PDB entry 7MSG | X-ray diffraction, 3.50 A resolution | chains A and B of the 6 polymer chains in the assembly

== Chain A (and B) ==
Molecule: Tumor necrosis factor ligand superfamily member 14, membrane form
Source organism: Homo sapiens
Notes: chain B of this document is another copy of the same molecule, construct and numbering; everything in this record applies to it too
Reference sequence: O43557 (TNF14_HUMAN); residues 83-240 here = UniProt positions 83-240
Sequence (165 residues; numbered 76 to 240; the number before each row is that of its first residue):
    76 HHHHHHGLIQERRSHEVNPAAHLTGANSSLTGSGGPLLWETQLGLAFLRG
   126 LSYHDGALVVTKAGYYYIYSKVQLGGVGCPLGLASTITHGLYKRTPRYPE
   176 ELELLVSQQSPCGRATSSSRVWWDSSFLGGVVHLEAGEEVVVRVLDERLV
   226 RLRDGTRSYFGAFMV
Not modelled in the structure: 76-91, 156-158, 188-191
Sequence notes: expression tag (76-82); variant E214 (Lys in O43557)
Cystine bridges: C154-C187

== Interface between chain A and chain B ==
Pairs across the interface - 45 pairs, chain A then chain B:
  Y140(A) - F122(B)  hydrophobic
  Y140(A) - R124(B)
  Y142(A) - Y142(B)  hydrogen bond
  Y142(A) - F202(B)
  Y142(A) - F238(B)  hydrophobic
  T161(A) - W198(B)
  E178(A) - L120(B)
  E178(A) - D229(B)
  E178(A) - T231(B)
  E178(A) - R232(B)  salt bridge
  L179(A) - L120(B)
  L179(A) - T231(B)
  L180(A) - H97(B)
  L180(A) - T231(B)
  L180(A) - Y234(B)  hydrophobic
  V181(A) - K146(B)  hydrogen bond (backbone-side chain)
  V181(A) - T231(B)  hydrogen bond (backbone-backbone)
  V181(A) - R232(B)
  S182(A) - K146(B)  hydrogen bond
  S182(A) - Q148(B)
  S182(A) - S200(B)  hydrogen bond
  Q183(A) - Q148(B)  hydrogen bond (backbone-side chain)
  Q183(A) - W198(B)
  Q183(A) - D199(B)  hydrogen bond (backbone-backbone)
  Q183(A) - S200(B)
  Q183(A) - R232(B)  hydrogen bond
  Q184(A) - W198(B)
  Q184(A) - D199(B)
  Q184(A) - S200(B)
  S185(A) - W197(B)
  S185(A) - W198(B)  hydrogen bond (side chain-backbone)
  F202(A) - F202(B)  hydrophobic
  L203(A) - K146(B)
  L203(A) - Y234(B)
  G204(A) - F202(B)
  G204(A) - Y234(B)  hydrogen bond (backbone-side chain)
  G205(A) - Y144(B)
  V206(A) - H97(B)
  V206(A) - F122(B)  hydrophobic
  V206(A) - Y144(B)  hydrogen bond (backbone-side chain)
  V206(A) - F238(B)  hydrophobic
  F238(A) - F238(B)  hydrophobic
  V240(A) - N93(B)  hydrogen bond (backbone-side chain)
  V240(A) - R124(B)  hydrogen bond (backbone-side chain)
  V240(A) - F238(B)  hydrophobic
Other interface residues (no listed pair), chain A (19 interface residues in all): C187
Other interface residues (no listed pair), chain B (21 interface residues in all): A95, R195

== Overview ==
Chain A and chain B form an interface of 19 and 21 residues respectively; the contacts include 13 hydrogen
bonds and 1 salt bridge. Polar contacts include E178(A)-R232(B), Y142(A)-Y142(B) and V181(A)-K146(B).
Both chains are Tumor necrosis factor ligand superfamily member 14, membrane form (Homo sapiens). Entry 7MSG
(The crystal structure of LIGHT in complex with HVEM and CD160) was determined by X-ray diffraction together
with 7MSJ and 4RSU from the same study.
